7TKL - chains V and X of the 27 polymer chains in the assembly; structure by electron microscopy, 6.40 A resolution (low resolution: residue-level contacts below are approximate; hydrogen-bond / salt-bridge calls are withheld).

[Chain V]
Protein: ATP synthase subunit d
From: Saccharomyces cerevisiae
UniProt: P30902 (ATP7_YEAST); residues 1-173 here correspond to UniProt positions 2-174 (UniProt number = residue number + 1)
Sequence (173 residues; numbered 1 to 173; the number before each row is that of its first residue):
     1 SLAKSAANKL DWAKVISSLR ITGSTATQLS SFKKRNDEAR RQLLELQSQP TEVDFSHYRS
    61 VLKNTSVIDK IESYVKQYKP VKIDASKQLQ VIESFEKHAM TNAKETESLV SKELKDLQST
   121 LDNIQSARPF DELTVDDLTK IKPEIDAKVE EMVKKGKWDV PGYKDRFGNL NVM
Disordered / not traced: 1-2
UniProt features mapped onto this chain:
  - modified residue: Ser1 (N-acetylserine)

[Chain X]
Protein: ATP synthase subunit H
From: Saccharomyces cerevisiae
UniProt: Q12349 (ATP14_YEAST); residues 1-92 here correspond to UniProt positions 33-124 (UniProt number = residue number + 32)
Sequence (92 residues; row label = number of the first residue in the row):
     1 NVIQDLYLRE LKDTKLAPST LQDAEGNVKP WNPPQKPNLP ELELQGPEAL KAYTEQNVET
    61 AHVAKESEEG ESEPIEEDWL VLDDAEETKE SH
Disordered / not traced: 63-92

[Chain V / chain X interface]
Residue-residue contacts (8; chain V residue first):
  Arg20(V) with His62(X)
  Ile21(V) with His62(X)
  Thr22(V) with Thr60(X)
  Gly23(V) with Glu59(X)
  Ile83(V) with Asn38(X); Leu39(X)
  Ala85(V) with Pro40(X)
  Lys87(V) with Leu44(X)
Interface residues without a listed pair, chain V (8 interface residues in all): Gln88
Interface residues without a listed pair, chain X (8 interface residues in all): Glu43

[Summary]
Chain V and chain X each contribute 8 residues to their interface.
Here chain V is ATP synthase subunit d and chain X is ATP synthase subunit H, both from Saccharomyces
cerevisiae. Entry 7TKL (Yeast ATP synthase State 3binding(a) with 10 mM ATP backbone model) was determined by
electron microscopy together with 7TJS, 7TJT, 7TJU, 7TJV, 7TJW, 7TJX and 30 further entries from the same
study.
